7TKR - chains V and W of the 27 polymer chains in the assembly; structure by electron microscopy, 6.50 A resolution (low resolution: residue-level contacts below are approximate; hydrogen-bond / salt-bridge calls are withheld).

# Chain V
Name: ATP synthase subunit d
Source organism: Saccharomyces cerevisiae
Reference sequence: P30902 (ATP7_YEAST); residues 1-173 here correspond to UniProt positions 2-174 (UniProt number = residue number + 1)
Chain sequence (173 residues; row label = number of the first residue in the row):
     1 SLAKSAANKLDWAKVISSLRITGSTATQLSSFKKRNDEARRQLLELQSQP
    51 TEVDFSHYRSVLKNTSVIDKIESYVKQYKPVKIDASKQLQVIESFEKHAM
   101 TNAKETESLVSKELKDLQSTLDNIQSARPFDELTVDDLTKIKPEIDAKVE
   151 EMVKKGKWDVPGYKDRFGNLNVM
Disordered / not traced: 1-2
Swiss-Prot annotation at these positions:
  - modified residue: S1 (N-acetylserine)

# Chain W
Name: ATP synthase subunit f
Source organism: Saccharomyces cerevisiae
Reference sequence: Q06405 (ATPK_YEAST); residues 1-95 here correspond to UniProt positions 7-101 (UniProt number = residue number + 6)
Chain sequence (95 residues; each row starts with the number of its first residue):
     1 VSTLIPPKVVSSKNIGSAPNAKRIANVVHFYKSLPQGPAPAIKANTRLAR
    51 YKAKYFDGDNASGKPLWHFALGIIAFGYSMEYYFHLRHHKGAEEH
Disordered / not traced: 86-95

# How chain V and chain W interact
Contacting residue pairs - 7 pairs, chain V then chain W:
  G23(V) with P7(W)
  N102(V) with K8(W)
  N123(V) with F30(W)
  R128(V) with P35(W)
  P129(V) with L34(W); P35(W)
  E132(V) with Q36(W)
Also at the interface, not in a pair above, chain V (9 interface residues in all): A127, F130, L133
Also at the interface, not in a pair above, chain W (7 interface residues in all): S33

# Summary
The interface between chain V and chain W involves 9 residues on one side and 7 on the other.
Chain V is ATP synthase subunit d and chain W is ATP synthase subunit f, both from Saccharomyces cerevisiae;
the structure, Yeast ATP synthase State 3catalytic(d) with 10 mM ATP backbone model, was determined by
electron microscopy (same publication as 7TJS, 7TJT, 7TJU, 7TJV, 7TJW, 7TJX and 30 further entries).
